Entry 3KWQ (X-ray diffraction, 3.50 A resolution); this record covers chains A and J of the 10 polymer chains in the assembly.

# Chain A
Molecule: Histone H3.2
Organism: Xenopus laevis
UniProt: P84233 (H32_XENLA); residues 38-135 here correspond to UniProt positions 39-136 (UniProt number = residue number + 1)
Chain sequence (98 residues; row label = number of the first residue in the row):
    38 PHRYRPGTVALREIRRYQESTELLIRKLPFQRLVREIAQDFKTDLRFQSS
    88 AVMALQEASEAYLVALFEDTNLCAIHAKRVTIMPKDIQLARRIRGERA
Construct notes: engineered mutation Glu56 (Lys57 in P84233)
UniProt features mapped onto this chain:
  - modified residue: Tyr41 (Phosphotyrosine), Ser57 (Phosphoserine), Lys64 (N6-(2-hydroxyisobutyryl)lysine), Lys79 (N6,N6,N6-trimethyllysine), Thr80 (Phosphothreonine), Ser86 (Phosphoserine), Thr107 (Phosphothreonine), Lys115 (N6-acetyllysine), Lys122 (N6-(2-hydroxyisobutyryl)lysine)
  - lipidation: Cys110 (S-palmitoyl cysteine)

# Chain J
Molecule: 146-nt DNA strand
Sequence (146 nucleotides; each row starts with the number of its first residue):
   147 ATCAATATCCACCTGCAGATTCTACCAAAAGTGTATTTGGAAACTGCTCC
   197 ATCAAAAGGCATGTTCAGCGGAATTCCGCTGAACATGCCTTTTGATGGAG
   247 CAGTTTCCAAATACACTTTTGGTAGAATCTGCAGGTGGATATTGAT

# How chain A and chain J interact
Pairs across the interface (25; chain A residue first):
  His39(A) - DA151(J)  phosphate contact
  Arg40(A) - DA229(J)  hydrogen bond to the base
  Arg40(A) - DC230(J)  sugar contact
  Tyr41(A) - DT152(J)  hydrogen bond to the phosphate
  Tyr41(A) - DA153(J)  sugar contact
  Tyr41(A) - DA229(J)  sugar contact
  Tyr41(A) - DC230(J)  hydrogen bond to the phosphate
  Pro43(A) - DA228(J)  phosphate contact
  Pro43(A) - DA229(J)  sugar contact
  Gly44(A) - DA229(J)  hydrogen bond to the phosphate
  Val46(A) - DA229(J)  phosphate contact
  Val46(A) - DC230(J)  phosphate contact
  Ala47(A) - DA229(J)  hydrogen bond to the phosphate
  Arg49(A) - DA153(J)  phosphate contact
  Arg49(A) - DT154(J)  salt bridge to the phosphate
  Arg63(A) - DT237(J)  hydrogen bond to the sugar
  Arg63(A) - DT238(J)  phosphate contact
  Lys64(A) - DT238(J)  phosphate contact
  Leu65(A) - DT237(J)  phosphate contact
  Leu65(A) - DT238(J)  hydrogen bond to the phosphate
  Pro66(A) - DT237(J)  phosphate contact
  Arg69(A) - DT237(J)  salt bridge to the phosphate
  Asp81(A) - DG246(J)  phosphate contact
  Arg83(A) - DA245(J)  sugar contact
  Lys115(A) - DA218(J)  salt bridge to the phosphate
Also at the interface, not in a pair above, chain A (19 interface residues in all): Arg42, Thr45, Gln85
Also at the interface, not in a pair above, chain J (13 interface residues in all): DA248

# Overview
Chain A and chain J form an interface of 19 and 13 residues respectively; the contacts include 7 hydrogen
bonds and 3 salt bridges. Polar pairs include Arg40(A)-DA229(J), Arg63(A)-DT237(J) and Tyr41(A)-DT152(J).
Chain A is Histone H3.2 (Xenopus laevis) and chain J is a 146-nt DNA strand; the structure, Structural
characterization of H3K56Q nucleosomes and nucleosomal arrays, was determined by X-ray diffraction, deposited
together with 3KXB.
